Entry 8G02 (electron microscopy, 3.50 A resolution); this record covers chains A and E of the 6 polymer chains in the assembly.

# Chain A (and E)
Name: Phospho-N-acetylmuramoyl-pentapeptide-transferase
From: Escherichia coli K-12
Notes: EC 2.7.8.13; chain E of this document is another copy of the same molecule, construct and numbering; everything in this record applies to it too
UniProt: P0A6W3 (MRAY_ECOLI); residue numbers follow UniProt; this construct covers 1-360
Amino-acid sequence (360 residues; numbered 1 to 360; the number before each row is that of its first residue):
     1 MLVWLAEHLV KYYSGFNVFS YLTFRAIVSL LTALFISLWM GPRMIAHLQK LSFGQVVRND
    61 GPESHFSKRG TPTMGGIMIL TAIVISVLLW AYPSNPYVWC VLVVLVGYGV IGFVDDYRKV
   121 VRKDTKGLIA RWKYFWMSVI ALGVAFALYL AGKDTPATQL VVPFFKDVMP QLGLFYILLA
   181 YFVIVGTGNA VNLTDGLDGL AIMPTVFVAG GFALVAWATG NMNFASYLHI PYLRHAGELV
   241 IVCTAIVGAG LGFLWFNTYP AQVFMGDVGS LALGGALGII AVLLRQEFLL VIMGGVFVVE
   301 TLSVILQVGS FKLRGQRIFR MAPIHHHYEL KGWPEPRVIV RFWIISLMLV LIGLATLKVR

# Interface between chain A and chain E
Residue-residue contacts - 51 pairs, chain A then chain E:
  Thr23(A) - Lys358(E)
  Ile27(A) - Ala355(E)  hydrophobic
  Leu30(A) - Met348(E)  hydrophobic
  Leu30(A) - Leu351(E)  hydrophobic
  Leu31(A) - Ile352(E)  hydrophobic
  Leu34(A) - Met348(E)  hydrophobic
  His65(A) - Gly332(E)
  Phe66(A) - Tyr259(E)
  Leu251(A) - Ile344(E)  hydrophobic
  Leu251(A) - Leu347(E)  hydrophobic
  Leu251(A) - Met348(E)  hydrophobic
  Leu254(A) - Val340(E)  hydrophobic
  Leu254(A) - Ile344(E)  hydrophobic
  Trp255(A) - Arg341(E)  hydrogen bond (backbone-side chain)
  Thr258(A) - Pro336(E)
  Thr258(A) - Arg337(E)
  Thr258(A) - Val340(E)
  Tyr259(A) - Pro336(E)
  Tyr259(A) - Arg337(E)  hydrogen bond (backbone-backbone)
  Pro260(A) - Pro334(E)
  Pro260(A) - Arg337(E)  hydrogen bond (backbone-side chain)
  Gln262(A) - Arg337(E)
  Gln262(A) - Arg341(E)  hydrogen bond
  Gly332(A) - His65(E)
  Pro334(A) - Phe66(E)  hydrophobic
  Pro334(A) - Pro260(E)
  Pro336(A) - Thr258(E)
  Pro336(A) - Tyr259(E)
  Arg337(A) - His65(E)
  Arg337(A) - Thr258(E)
  Arg337(A) - Tyr259(E)
  Arg337(A) - Pro260(E)  hydrogen bond (side chain-backbone)
  Arg337(A) - Gln262(E)
  Val340(A) - Leu254(E)  hydrophobic
  Val340(A) - Thr258(E)
  Val340(A) - Trp343(E)  hydrophobic
  Arg341(A) - Trp255(E)  hydrogen bond (side chain-backbone)
  Arg341(A) - Phe256(E)
  Arg341(A) - Gln262(E)  hydrogen bond
  Trp343(A) - Trp343(E)  hydrophobic
  Ile344(A) - Leu251(E)
  Ile344(A) - Leu254(E)  hydrophobic
  Ile344(A) - Trp255(E)
  Ile345(A) - Trp255(E)  hydrophobic
  Met348(A) - Leu30(E)  hydrophobic
  Met348(A) - Leu31(E)  hydrophobic
  Met348(A) - Leu34(E)  hydrophobic
  Leu351(A) - Ile27(E)
  Leu351(A) - Leu30(E)  hydrophobic
  Ala355(A) - Ile27(E)  hydrophobic
  Lys358(A) - Thr23(E)
Interface residues without a listed pair, chain A (32 interface residues in all): Met203, Phe256, Ala261, Leu347, Ile352
Interface residues without a listed pair, chain E (32 interface residues in all): Met203, Trp333, Ile345

# In short
The chain A/chain E interface involves 32 residues from each chain; the contacts include 7 hydrogen bonds.
Among the polar pairs are Trp255(A)-Arg341(E), Pro260(A)-Arg337(E) and Gln262(A)-Arg341(E).
Chain A and chain E are both Phospho-N-acetylmuramoyl-pentapeptide-transferase (Escherichia coli K-12); the
structure, YES Complex - E. coli MraY, Protein E PhiX174, E. coli SlyD, was determined by electron microscopy,
deposited together with 8G01.
